1L6G - chains A and B; structure by X-ray diffraction, 2.00 A resolution.

[Chain A (and B)]
Name: alanine racemase
From: Geobacillus stearothermophilus
Notes: EC 5.1.1.1; chain B of this document is another copy of the same molecule, construct and numbering; everything in this record applies to it too
UniProtKB: P10724 (ALR_BACST); residue numbers follow UniProt; this construct covers 1-388
Amino-acid sequence (388 residues; each row starts with the number of its first residue):
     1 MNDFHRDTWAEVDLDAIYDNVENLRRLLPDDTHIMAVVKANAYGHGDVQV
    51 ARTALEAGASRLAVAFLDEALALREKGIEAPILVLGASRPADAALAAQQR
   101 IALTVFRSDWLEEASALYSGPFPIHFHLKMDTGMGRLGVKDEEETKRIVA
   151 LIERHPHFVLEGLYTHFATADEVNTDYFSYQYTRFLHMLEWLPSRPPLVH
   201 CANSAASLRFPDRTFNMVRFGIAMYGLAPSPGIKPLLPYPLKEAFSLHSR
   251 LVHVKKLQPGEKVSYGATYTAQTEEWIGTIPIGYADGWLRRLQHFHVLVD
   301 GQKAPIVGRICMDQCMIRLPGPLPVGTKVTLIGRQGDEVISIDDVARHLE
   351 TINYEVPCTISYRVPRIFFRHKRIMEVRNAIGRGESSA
Disordered / not traced: 1, 384-388
Sequence notes: modified residue (129)
Modified positions: Lys129 (lysine nz-carboxylic acid; KCX)
Curated features (UniProtKB/Swiss-Prot):
  - active site (Proton acceptor): Lys39, Tyr265
  - binding site (substrate): Arg136, Met312
  - modified residue: Lys39 (N6-(pyridoxal phosphate)lysine), Lys129 (N6-carboxylysine)
Small-molecule neighbours:
  - N-(5'-phosphopyridoxyl)-D-alanine (PDD), molecule 1: Val37, Lys39, Tyr43, Leu85, Lys129, Arg136, Tyr164, His166, Asn203, Ser204, Arg219, Phe220, Gly221, Ile222, Tyr354
  - N-(5'-phosphopyridoxyl)-D-alanine (PDD), molecule 2: Tyr265, Tyr284, Cys311, Met312

[Chain A / chain B interface]
Contacting residue pairs (144):
  Phe4(A) with Asp68(B); Arg89(B), hydrogen bond (backbone-side chain)
  His5(A) with Leu67(B); Asp68(B), hydrogen bond (backbone-side chain); Leu71(B); Arg89(B); Asp92(B), salt bridge; Leu95(B)
  Arg6(A) with Phe66(B); Asp68(B); Arg89(B), hydrogen bond (backbone-side chain)
  Asp7(A) with Arg89(B), salt bridge
  Lys39(A) with Asp313(B), salt bridge
  Ala40(A) with Ala285(B), hydrophobic; Met312(B), hydrophobic; Tyr362(B); Arg363(B)
  Asn41(A) with Tyr362(B), hydrogen bond (backbone-side chain)
  Tyr43(A) with Met312(B), hydrophobic
  Ala65(A) with Asp313(B); Arg363(B)
  Phe66(A) with Arg6(B); Arg363(B); Ile381(B), hydrophobic
  Leu67(A) with His5(B)
  Asp68(A) with Phe4(B); His5(B), hydrogen bond (side chain-backbone); Arg6(B); Asn379(B), hydrogen bond
  Glu69(A) with Arg363(B), salt bridge
  Leu71(A) with His5(B)
  Glu75(A) with Gly382(B); Arg383(B)
  Ala87(A) with Val252(B), hydrophobic
  Arg89(A) with Phe4(B), hydrogen bond (side chain-backbone); His5(B); Arg6(B); Asp7(B), salt bridge
  Asp92(A) with His5(B), salt bridge
  Leu95(A) with His5(B)
  Phe106(A) with Val252(B); His253(B)
  Arg107(A) with Val252(B); His253(B), hydrogen bond; Val254(B); Val325(B)
  Asp131(A) with Lys255(B)
  Gly133(A) with Lys262(B)
  Met134(A) with Val263(B); Ser264(B), hydrogen bond (backbone-backbone); Tyr265(B); Cys311(B), hydrophobic
  Gly135(A) with Lys255(B), hydrogen bond (backbone-side chain); Met316(B)
  Arg136(A) with His253(B); Lys255(B), hydrogen bond (backbone-side chain); Tyr265(B); Thr279(B), hydrogen bond (backbone-side chain); Cys311(B); Gln314(B); Met316(B)
  Leu137(A) with His253(B); Gln314(B)
  Gly138(A) with His253(B)
  Lys140(A) with Leu257(B); Glu261(B), salt bridge
  His166(A) with Tyr265(B), hydrogen bond
  Phe167(A) with Tyr265(B)
  Ala168(A) with Ser264(B); Tyr265(B); Gly266(B), hydrogen bond (backbone-backbone)
  Thr169(A) with Gly266(B)
  Glu172(A) with Gly266(B)
  Tyr177(A) with Lys262(B)
  Val252(A) with Ala87(B), hydrophobic; Phe106(B); Arg107(B)
  His253(A) with Phe106(B); Arg107(B), hydrogen bond; Arg136(B); Leu137(B); Gly138(B)
  Val254(A) with Arg107(B), hydrogen bond (backbone-side chain)
  Lys255(A) with Asp131(B); Gly135(B), hydrogen bond (side chain-backbone); Arg136(B), hydrogen bond (side chain-backbone)
  Leu257(A) with Lys140(B)
  Glu261(A) with Lys140(B), salt bridge
  Lys262(A) with Gly133(B); Tyr177(B)
  Val263(A) with Met134(B)
  Ser264(A) with Met134(B), hydrogen bond (backbone-backbone); Ala168(B)
  Tyr265(A) with Met134(B); Arg136(B); His166(B), hydrogen bond; Phe167(B); Ala168(B)
  Gly266(A) with Ala168(B), hydrogen bond (backbone-backbone); Thr169(B); Glu172(B)
  Thr279(A) with Arg136(B), hydrogen bond (side chain-backbone)
  Tyr284(A) with Tyr354(B); Glu355(B)
  Ala285(A) with Ala40(B), hydrophobic
  Leu289(A) with Glu355(B)
  Arg290(A) with Thr351(B), hydrogen bond; Ile352(B); Glu355(B), hydrogen bond (backbone-side chain)
  Arg291(A) with Arg291(B); Leu349(B); Glu350(B), salt bridge
  Cys311(A) with Met134(B), hydrophobic; Arg136(B)
  Met312(A) with Ala40(B), hydrophobic; Tyr43(B), hydrophobic; Cys358(B), hydrophobic
  Asp313(A) with Lys39(B), salt bridge; Ala65(B)
  Gln314(A) with Arg136(B), hydrogen bond; Leu137(B)
  Met316(A) with Gly135(B); Arg136(B)
  Val325(A) with Arg107(B)
  Leu349(A) with Arg291(B)
  Glu350(A) with Arg291(B), salt bridge
  Thr351(A) with Arg290(B), hydrogen bond
  Ile352(A) with Arg290(B)
  Tyr354(A) with Tyr284(B)
  Glu355(A) with Tyr284(B); Leu289(B); Arg290(B), hydrogen bond (side chain-backbone)
  Cys358(A) with Met312(B), hydrophobic
  Tyr362(A) with Ala40(B); Asn41(B), hydrogen bond (side chain-backbone)
  Arg363(A) with Ala40(B); Ala65(B); Phe66(B); Glu69(B), salt bridge
  Asn379(A) with Asp68(B), hydrogen bond
  Ile381(A) with Phe66(B), hydrophobic; Asp68(B)
  Gly382(A) with Glu75(B)
  Arg383(A) with Glu75(B)
Other interface residues (no listed pair), chain A (75 interface residues in all): Asp3, Ala72, Ala267, Thr359
Other interface residues (no listed pair), chain B (75 interface residues in all): Asp3, Ala72, Ala267, Thr359

[Summary]
The chain A/chain B interface involves 75 residues from each chain; the contacts include 29 hydrogen bonds and
12 salt bridges. Among the polar pairs are His5(A)-Asp92(B), Asp7(A)-Arg89(B) and Lys39(A)-Asp313(B). Ligands
of chain A: N-(5'-phosphopyridoxyl)-D-alanine.
Chain A and chain B are both alanine racemase (Geobacillus stearothermophilus); the structure, Alanine
racemase bound with N-(5'-phosphopyridoxyl)-D-alanine, was determined by X-ray diffraction (same publication
as 1L6F).
